PDB entry 5UWP | X-ray diffraction, 2.05 A resolution | chains A and C of the 4 polymer chains in the assembly

== Chain A ==
Name: GTP-binding nuclear protein Ran
Source organism: Homo sapiens
UniProtKB: P62826 (RAN_HUMAN); residue numbers follow UniProt; this construct covers 1-216
Sequence (237 residues; numbered -20 to 216; the number before each row is that of its first residue; numbers below 1 keep their minus sign (Met-20 is residue -20)):
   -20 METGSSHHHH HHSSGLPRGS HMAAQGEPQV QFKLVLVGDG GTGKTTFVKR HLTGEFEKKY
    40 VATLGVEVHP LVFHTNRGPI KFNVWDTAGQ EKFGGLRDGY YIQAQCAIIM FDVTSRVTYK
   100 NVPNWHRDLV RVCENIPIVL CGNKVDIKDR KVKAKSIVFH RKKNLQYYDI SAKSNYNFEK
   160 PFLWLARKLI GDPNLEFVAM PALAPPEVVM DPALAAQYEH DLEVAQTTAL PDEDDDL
Not modelled in the structure: -20 to 7
Sequence notes: expression tag (-20 to 0)
Bound ions: Mg2+: Thr24, Thr42 (together with GMP-PNP)
Small-molecule neighbours: GMP-PNP (GNP; phosphoaminophosphonic acid-guanylate ester): Gly17, Asp18, Gly19, Gly20, Thr21, Gly22, Lys23, Thr24, Thr25, Phe35, Glu36, Lys37, Lys38, Tyr39, Val40, Ala41, Thr42, Thr66, Ala67, Gly68, Gln69, Asn122, Lys123, Asp125, Ile126, Ser150, Ala151, Lys152
Swiss-Prot annotation at these positions:
  - region: Lys37 to Val45 (Switch-I), Gly68 to Gln84 (Switch-II), Asp211 to Leu216 (Interaction with RANBP1)
  - binding site (GTP): Asp18 to Thr25, Glu36 to Thr42, Gly68, Asn122 to Asp125, Ser150 to Lys152
  - site: Gln69 (Essential for GTP hydrolysis)
  - modified residue: Ala2 (N-acetylalanine), Thr24 (Phosphothreonine), Lys37 (N6-acetyllysine), Lys60 (N6-acetyllysine), Lys71 (N6-acetyllysine), Lys99 (N6-acetyllysine), Lys134 (N6-acetyllysine), Lys159 (N6-acetyllysine)
  - cross-link (Glycyl lysine isopeptide (Lys-Gly)): Lys71 (interchain with G-Cter in SUMO2), Lys152 (interchain with G-Cter in SUMO2)
  - mutagenesis: Gly19 (G19V: Blocks DNA replication; when associated with L-69), Thr24 (T24L: Has low binding affinity for GTP and GDP. Almost completely abolishes interaction with BIRC5; T24N: Has low binding affinity for GTP and GDP. Decreases nuclear import of proteins and RNA ...), Thr25 (T25A: Minor effect on the interaction with the alpha phosphate group of bound GTP), Lys37 (K37Q: Mimics acetylation; enhances the nuclear export of RELA/p65; K37R: Decreased acetylation), Tyr39 (Y39A: Abolishes steric hindrance that traps the essential Q-69 in an unreactive position, and causes slow GTP hydrolysis in wild-type ...), Gln69 (Q69L: Strongly decreased GTPase activity. Probably locked in the GTP-bound form. Loss of interaction with NUTF2. Decreases nuclear location and leads to cytoplasmic location during interphase ...), Glu70 (E70A: Strongly decreases the relase of bound GDP), Arg76 (R76E: Probable loss of interaction with NUTF2. Loss of transport to the nucleus), Lys134 (K134Q: Loss of normal mitotic chromosome segregation and defective mitotic spindle orientation; K134R: Loss of normal mitotic chromosome segregation and formation of sister chromatid bridges), Asp211 to Leu216 (No effect on GTPase activity. Abolishes interaction with RANBP1)

== Chain C ==
Name: Exportin-1
Source organism: Saccharomyces cerevisiae
UniProtKB: P30822 (XPO1_YEAST); residue numbers follow UniProt; this construct covers 1-376, 414-1058
Sequence (1024 residues; numbered -2 to 1058; 37 numbers in that range are skipped by the numbering (no residue carries them; nothing is unmodelled there); the number before each row is that of its first residue; numbers below 1 keep their minus sign (Gly-2 is residue -2)):
    -2 GGSMEGILDF SNDLDIALLD QVVSTFYQGS GVQQKQAQEI LTKFQDNPDA WQKADQILQF
    58 STNPQSKFIA LSILDKLITR KWKLLPNDHR IGIRNFVVGM IISMCQDDEV FKTQKNLINK
   118 SDLTLVQILK QEWPQNWPEF IPELIGSSSS SVNVCENNMI VLKLLSEEVF DFSAEQMTQA
   178 KALHLKNSMS KEFEQIFKLC FQVLEQGSSS SLIVATLESL LRYLHWIPYR YIYETNILEL
   238 LSTKFMTSPD TRAITLKCLT EVSNLKIPQD NDLIKRQTVL FFQNTLQQIA TSVMPVTADL
   298 KATYANANGN DQSFLQDLAM FLTTYLARNR ALLESDESLR ELLLNAHQYL IQLSKIEERE
   358 LFKTTLDYWH NLVADLFYE
   414 PLKKHIYEEI CSQLRLVIIE NMVRPEEDLV VENDEGEIVR EFVKESDTIQ LYKSEREVLV
   474 YLTHLNVIDT EEIMISKLAR QIDGSEWSWH NINTLSWAIG SISGTMSEDT EKRFVVTVIK
   534 DLLGLCEQKR GKDNKAVVAS DIMYVVGQYP RFLKAHWNFL RTVILKLFEF MHETHEGVQD
   594 MACDTFIKIV QKCKYHFVIQ QPRESEPFIQ TIIRDIQKTT ADLQPQQVHT FYKACGIIIS
   654 EERSVAERNR LLSDLMQLPN MAWDTIVEQS TANPTLLLDS ETVKIIANII KTNVAVCTSM
   714 GADFYPQLGH IYYNMLQLYR AVSSMISAQV AAEGLIATKT PKVRGLRTIK KEILKLVETY
   774 ISKARNLDDV VKVLVEPLLN AVLEDYMNNV PDARDAEVLN CMTTVVEKVG HMIPQGVILI
   834 LQSVFECTLD MINKDFTEYP EHRVEFYKLL KVINEKSFAA FLELPPAAFK LFVDAICWAF
   894 KHNNRDVEVN GLQIALDLVK NIERMGNVPF ANEFHKNYFF IFVSETFFVL TDSDHKSGFS
   954 KQALLLMKLI SLVYDNKISV PLYQEAEVPQ GTSNQVYLSQ YLANMLSNAF PHLTSEQIAS
  1014 FLSALTKQCK DLVVFKGTLR DFLVQIKEVG GDPTDYLFAE DKENA
Not modelled in the structure: -2 to -1, 440-460, 1054-1058
Sequence notes: expression tag (-2 to 0); conflict Asp441 (Val in P30822), Gly537 (Asp in P30822), Cys539 (Thr in P30822), Glu540 (Val in P30822), Gln541 (Lys in P30822), Cys1022 (Tyr in P30822)

== How chain A and chain C interact ==
Residue-residue contacts - 52 pairs, chain A then chain C:
  Val45(A) - Gln35(C)
  Val47(A) - Gln31(C)
  Trp64(A) - Phe23(C)  hydrophobic
  Trp64(A) - Gln31(C)
  Lys71(A) - Asp947(C)  salt bridge
  Gly74(A) - Gln42(C)  hydrogen bond (backbone-side chain)
  Leu75(A) - Phe23(C)  hydrophobic
  Leu75(A) - Gln42(C)
  Asp77(A) - Phe65(C)
  Asp77(A) - Lys117(C)  salt bridge
  Gly78(A) - Tyr24(C)  hydrogen bond (backbone-side chain)
  Gly78(A) - Phe65(C)
  Tyr79(A) - Phe23(C)  hydrophobic
  Tyr79(A) - Gln35(C)  hydrogen bond
  Ile81(A) - Tyr24(C)
  Ile81(A) - Gln62(C)
  Ile81(A) - Phe65(C)  hydrophobic
  Gln82(A) - Gln25(C)  hydrogen bond
  Gln82(A) - Gln62(C)
  Lys99(A) - Glu172(C)  salt bridge
  Asn103(A) - Phe169(C)
  Arg106(A) - Phe169(C)
  Arg106(A) - Gln173(C)
  Arg110(A) - Leu120(C)
  Arg110(A) - Leu161(C)
  Arg110(A) - Glu164(C)  salt bridge
  Arg110(A) - Glu165(C)  salt bridge
  Val111(A) - Phe65(C)  hydrophobic
  Val111(A) - Asn113(C)
  Glu113(A) - Asn116(C)  hydrogen bond
  Lys130(A) - Arg898(C)
  His139(A) - Glu357(C)  salt bridge
  Arg140(A) - Met317(C)
  Arg140(A) - Lys360(C)
  Arg140(A) - Thr361(C)  hydrogen bond
  Arg140(A) - Asp364(C)  salt bridge
  Lys141(A) - Lys254(C)  hydrogen bond (backbone-side chain)
  Lys141(A) - Glu258(C)  salt bridge
  Lys141(A) - Asn261(C)
  Lys141(A) - Met317(C)
  Asn143(A) - Lys254(C)  hydrogen bond
  Asn143(A) - Ser310(C)
  Asn143(A) - Gln313(C)  hydrogen bond
  Asn143(A) - Asp314(C)  hydrogen bond
  Gln145(A) - Glu355(C)
  Tyr146(A) - Glu357(C)
  Lys167(A) - Gln309(C)  hydrogen bond
  Pro172(A) - Ala302(C)
  Pro172(A) - Asn303(C)
  Thr206(A) - Ile749(C)
  Ala208(A) - Lys752(C)
  Glu212(A) - Arg757(C)
Also at the interface, not in a pair above, chain A (34 interface residues in all): Lys12, Leu43, Gly44, Pro102, Asp213
Also at the interface, not in a pair above, chain C (44 interface residues in all): Leu38, Thr39, Ser69, Thr257, Ala304, Asp899

== Summary ==
34 residues of chain A and 44 residues of chain C are in contact, with 11 hydrogen bonds and 8 salt bridges.
Polar pairs include Lys71(A)-Asp947(C), Asp77(A)-Lys117(C) and Lys99(A)-Glu172(C). Bound to chain A: GMP-PNP.
Chain A is GTP-binding nuclear protein Ran (Homo sapiens) and chain C is Exportin-1 (Saccharomyces
cerevisiae); the structure, Crystal Structure of mDia2 NES Peptide in complex with CRM1-Ran-RanBP1, was
determined by X-ray diffraction (same publication as 5UWH, 5UWI, 5UWJ, 5UWO, 5UWQ, 5UWR and 4 further
entries).
